PDB entry 2AZE | X-ray diffraction, 2.55 A resolution | chains A and C of the 3 polymer chains in the assembly

[Chain A]
Molecule: Transcription factor Dp-1
Source organism: Homo sapiens
Notes: fragment: coiled coil and marked box domains (residues 199-350)
Reference sequence: Q14186 (TDP1_HUMAN); numbering as in UniProt (aligned over 199-350)
Chain sequence (155 residues; row label = number of the first residue in the row):
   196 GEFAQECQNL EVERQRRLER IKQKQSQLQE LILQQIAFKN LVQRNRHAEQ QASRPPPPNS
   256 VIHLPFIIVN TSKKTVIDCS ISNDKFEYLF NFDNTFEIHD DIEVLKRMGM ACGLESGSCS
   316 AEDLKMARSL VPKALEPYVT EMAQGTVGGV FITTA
Not modelled in the structure: 196-197, 347-350
Construct notes: cloning artifact (196-198)
Curated features (UniProtKB/Swiss-Prot):
  - region: Glu214 to Gln246 (DCB1)

[Chain C]
Molecule: Retinoblastoma-associated protein
Source organism: Homo sapiens
Notes: fragment: C-terminal core domain (residues 829-874)
Reference sequence: P06400 (RB_HUMAN); numbering as in UniProt (aligned over 829-874)
Chain sequence (46 residues; numbered 829 to 874; the number before each row is that of its first residue):
   829 SRILVSIGES FGTSEKFQKI NQMVCNSDRV LKRSAEGSNP PKPLKK
Not modelled in the structure: 873-874
Curated features (UniProtKB/Swiss-Prot):
  - modified residue: Thr841 (Phosphothreonine), Ser855 (Phosphoserine), Lys860 (N6-methyllysine), Lys873 (N6-acetyllysine), Lys874 (N6-acetyllysine)
  - mutagenesis: Lys860 (K860R: Abolishes monomethylation by SMYD2 and subsequent interaction with L3MBTL1), Lys870 (K870R: Does not affect the ability to be methylated by SMYD2; when associated with 873-R-R-874), Lys873 to Lys874 (Does not affect the ability to be methylated by SMYD2; when associated with 873-R-R-874 ...)

[Chain A / chain C interface]
Residue-residue contacts - 27 pairs, chain A then chain C:
  Gln222(A) with Phe839(C)
  Glu225(A) with Ser838(C)
  Leu226(A) with Phe839(C), hydrophobic
  Gln229(A) with Ser838(C), hydrogen bond (side chain-backbone)
  Ile262(A) with Ile835(C), hydrophobic; Phe845(C), hydrophobic
  Val271(A) with Arg861(C)
  Asp273(A) with Arg861(C), salt bridge
  Asp288(A) with Val858(C); Leu859(C); Lys860(C); Arg861(C)
  Asn289(A) with Ser855(C), hydrogen bond
  Thr290(A) with Val852(C), hydrogen bond (side chain-backbone); Cys853(C), hydrogen bond (side chain-backbone); Ser855(C)
  Phe291(A) with Val852(C)
  Glu292(A) with Asn849(C)
  Ile293(A) with Phe845(C); Ile848(C), hydrophobic; Asn849(C), hydrogen bond (backbone-side chain)
  His294(A) with Phe845(C); Asn849(C)
  Asp295(A) with Thr841(C); Ser842(C); Phe845(C)
  Arg302(A) with Gln846(C)
Other interface residues (no listed pair), chain A (17 interface residues in all): Glu298
Other interface residues (no listed pair), chain C (17 interface residues in all): Asn854
From the paper, about this interface:
  - pairs named by the authors: Ile293(A)-Asn849(C) (backbone contact)
  - interface residues, chain C: Ile835(C), Phe845(C), Ile848(C), Val852(C)

[Summary]
The chain A/chain C interface involves 17 residues from each chain, with 5 hydrogen bonds and 1 salt bridge.
Polar pairs include Asp273(A)-Arg861(C), Gln229(A)-Ser838(C) and Asn289(A)-Ser855(C). The paper describes a
backbone contact between Ile293(A) and Asn849(C). UniProt lists 4 mutagenesis sites on chain C. From the
paper: interface residues Ile835(C), Phe845(C) and Ile848(C) among others.
Here chain A is Transcription factor Dp-1 and chain C is Retinoblastoma-associated protein, both from Homo
sapiens. Entry 2AZE (Structure of the Rb C-terminal domain bound to an E2F1-DP1 heterodimer) was determined by
X-ray diffraction.
